Entry 8D3P (electron microscopy, 4.26 A resolution (low resolution: residue-level contacts below are approximate; hydrogen-bond / salt-bridge calls are withheld)); this record covers chains B and G of the 11 polymer chains in the assembly.

[Chain B]
Name: CRISPR-associated endonuclease Cas1
Organism: Alkalihalobacillus halodurans C-125
Notes: EC 3.1.-.-
UniProt: Q9KFX9 (Q9KFX9_ALKHC); residues 1-343 here = UniProt positions 1-343
Amino-acid sequence (347 residues; each row starts with the number of its first residue; numbers below 1 keep their minus sign (Gly-3 is residue -3)):
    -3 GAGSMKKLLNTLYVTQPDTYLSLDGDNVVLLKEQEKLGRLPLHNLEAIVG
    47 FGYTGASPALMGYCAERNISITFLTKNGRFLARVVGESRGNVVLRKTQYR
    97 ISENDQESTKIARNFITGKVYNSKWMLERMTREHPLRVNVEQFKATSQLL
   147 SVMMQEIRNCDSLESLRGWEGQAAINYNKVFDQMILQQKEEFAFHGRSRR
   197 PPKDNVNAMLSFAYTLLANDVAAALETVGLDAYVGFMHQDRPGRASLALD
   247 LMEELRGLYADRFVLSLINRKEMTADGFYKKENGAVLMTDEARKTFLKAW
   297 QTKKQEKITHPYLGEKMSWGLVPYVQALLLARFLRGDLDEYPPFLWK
Unresolved in the structure: 343
Sequence notes: expression tag (-3 to 0)
From the paper describing this entry:
  - catalytic residues: Glu166 (proposed by the authors, not directly observed)

[Chain G]
Molecule: HSI strand 2- integrated prespacer strand plus repeat
Sequence (58 nucleotides; numbered 1 to 58; the number before each row is that of its first residue):
     1 GTACTGGTGGTCCTCAGCTACGTTTTTTGTCGCACTCTTCATGGGTGCGT
    51 GGATTGAA

[Interface between chain B and chain G]
Contacting residue pairs (7):
  Tyr16(B) with DG1(G)
  Leu19(B) with DT2(G); DA3(G)
  Asp20(B) with DA3(G)
  Gly21(B) with DA3(G)
  Ser53(B) with DG1(G); DT2(G)
Also at the interface, not in a pair above, chain B (8 interface residues in all): Ser18, Ala55, Lys312
Also at the interface, not in a pair above, chain G (4 interface residues in all): DC48

[Summary]
8 residues of chain B and 4 residues of chain G are in contact. The paper reports the catalytic residue
Glu166(B).
Here chain B is CRISPR-associated endonuclease Cas1 (Alkalihalobacillus halodurans C-125) and chain G is HSI
strand 2- integrated prespacer strand plus repeat. Entry 8D3P (Type I-C Cas4-Cas1-Cas2 complex bound to
half-site integration intermediate (HSI)) was determined by electron microscopy together with 8D3L, 8D3M and
8D3Q from the same study.
